PDB entry 6N30 | electron microscopy, 3.20 A resolution | chains b1 and a of the 22 polymer chains in the assembly

# Chain b1
Molecule: Bacillus PS3 ATP synthase subunit b
Source organism: Bacillus sp. PS3
Amino-acid sequence (168 residues; each row starts with the number of its first residue):
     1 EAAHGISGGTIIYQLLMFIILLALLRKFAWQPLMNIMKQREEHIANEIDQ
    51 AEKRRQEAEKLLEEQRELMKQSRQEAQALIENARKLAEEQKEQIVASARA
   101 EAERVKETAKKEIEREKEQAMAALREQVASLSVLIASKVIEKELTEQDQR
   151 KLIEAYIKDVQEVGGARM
Unresolved in the structure: 1-6, 164-168

# Chain a
Molecule: Bacillus PS3 ATP synthase subunit a
Source organism: Bacillus sp. PS3
Amino-acid sequence (237 residues; row label = number of the first residue in the row):
     1 MEHKAPLVEFLGLTFNLSDMLMITITCLIVFIIAVAATRSLQLRPTGMQN
    51 FMEWVFDFVRGIINSTMDWQTGGRFLTLGVTLIMYVFVANMLGLPFSVHV
   101 NGELWWKSPTADATVTLTLAVMVVALTHYYGVKMKGASDYLRDYTRPVAW
   151 LFPLKIIEEFANTLTLGLRLFGNIYAGEILLGLLASLGTHYGVLGAVGAA
   201 IPMMVWQAFSIFVGTIQAFIFTMLTMVYMAHKVSHDH
Unresolved in the structure: 1-5, 132-151, 192-197, 235-237
Reported in the primary citation:
  - catalytic residues: R169 (proposed by the authors, not directly observed)

# Chain b1 / chain a interface
Residue-residue contacts (24; chain b1 residue first):
  G9(b1) - T189(a)
  T10(b1) - S186(a)
  T10(b1) - T189(a)
  I11(b1) - V98(a)  hydrophobic
  Y13(b1) - A185(a)
  Y13(b1) - G188(a)  hydrogen bond (side chain-backbone)
  Y13(b1) - T189(a)
  Q14(b1) - F96(a)  hydrogen bond (side chain-backbone)
  Q14(b1) - S97(a)
  Q14(b1) - L181(a)
  Q14(b1) - A185(a)
  M17(b1) - A199(a)
  M17(b1) - A200(a)  hydrophobic
  M17(b1) - M203(a)  hydrophobic
  F18(b1) - P95(a)  hydrophobic
  F18(b1) - Q207(a)
  L21(b1) - M203(a)
  L21(b1) - M204(a)  hydrophobic
  L21(b1) - Q207(a)
  L25(b1) - I211(a)  hydrophobic
  R40(b1) - N50(a)  hydrogen bond (side chain-backbone)
  R40(b1) - E53(a)  hydrogen bond (side chain-backbone)
  R40(b1) - W54(a)
  I44(b1) - P45(a)  hydrophobic
Interface residues without a listed pair, chain b1 (13 interface residues in all): L15, E41
Interface residues without a listed pair, chain a (27 interface residues in all): L94, H99, G182, L184, L187, H190, V205, A208

# In short
The interface between chain b1 and chain a involves 13 residues on one side and 27 on the other; the contacts
include 4 hydrogen bonds. Polar contacts include Y13(b1)-G188(a), Q14(b1)-F96(a) and R40(b1)-N50(a). From the
paper: the catalytic residue R169(a).
Chain b1 is Bacillus PS3 ATP synthase subunit b and chain a is Bacillus PS3 ATP synthase subunit a, both from
Bacillus sp. PS3; the structure, Bacillus PS3 ATP synthase class 3, was determined by electron microscopy
(same publication as 6N2D, 6N2Y and 6N2Z).
